PDB entry 1JB5 | X-ray diffraction, 2.30 A resolution | chains A and B

Chain A (and B):
Molecule: Nuclear transport factor 2
Source organism: Rattus norvegicus
Notes: chain B of this document is another copy of the same molecule, construct and numbering; everything in this record applies to it too
Reference sequence: P61972 (NTF2_RAT); residues 1-127 here = UniProt positions 1-127
Chain sequence (127 residues; numbered 1 to 127; the number before each row is that of its first residue):
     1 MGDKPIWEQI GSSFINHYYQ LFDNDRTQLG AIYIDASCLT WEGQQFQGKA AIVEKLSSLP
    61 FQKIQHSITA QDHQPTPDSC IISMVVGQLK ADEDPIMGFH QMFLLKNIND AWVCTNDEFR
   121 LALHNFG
Not modelled in the structure: 1-3, 127
Sequence notes: conflict Asn16 (Gln in P61972); engineered mutation Glu118 (Met in P61972)
UniProt features mapped onto this chain:
  - modified residue: Lys4 (N6-acetyllysine)
  - mutagenesis: Trp7 (W7A: No effect on interaction with GDP-bound RAN. Decreased interaction with nucleoporins. Decreased localization to the nuclear pore complex. Decreased GDP-bound RAN and other proteins nuclear import), Tyr19 (Y19A: Loss of interaction with GDP-bound RAN. Loss of GDP-bound RAN nuclear import), Asp23 (D23A/N: No effect on interaction with GDP-bound RAN. Increases GDP-bound RAN nuclear import. Increased interaction with nucleoporins and localization to the nuclear pore complex ...), Glu42 (E42D: Loss of interaction with GDP-bound RAN. Loss of GDP-bound RAN nuclear import; E42K: Loss of interaction with GDP-bound RAN. No effect on interaction with nucleoporins ...), Ile64 (I64A: No effect on homodimerization. Decreased interaction with GDP-bound RAN. Loss of interaction with nucleoporins and localization to the nuclear pore complex; I64Q: No effect on homodimerization ...), His66 (H66A: Loss of interaction with GDP-bound RAN. No effect on interaction with nucleoporins. Decreased proteins nuclear import), Met84 (M84E: Decreased homodimerization), Asp92 to Asp94 (Loss of interaction with GDP-bound RAN. No effect on interaction with nucleoporins. Loss of proteins nuclear import), Met102 (M102E: Decreased homodimerization), Asp117 (D117N: Decreased interaction with GDP-bound RAN. No effect on interaction with nucleoporins. No effect on proteins nuclear import), His124 (Loss of interaction with GDP-bound RAN. No effect on interaction with nucleoporins. Decreased proteins nuclear import), Phe126 (Decreased interaction with GDP-bound RAN. No effect on interaction with nucleoporins. No effect on proteins nuclear import)

Interface between chain A and chain B:
Residue-residue contacts (57; chain A residue first):
  Cys38(A) - Gln74(B)
  Leu39(A) - Gln74(B)
  Thr40(A) - Asp72(B)
  Thr40(A) - Gln74(B)  hydrogen bond
  Gln45(A) - Glu8(B)
  Gln47(A) - Trp7(B)
  Ala70(A) - Arg120(B)
  Asp72(A) - Thr40(B)
  Asp72(A) - Glu118(B)
  Asp72(A) - Arg120(B)  salt bridge
  His73(A) - Glu118(B)
  Gln74(A) - Cys38(B)
  Gln74(A) - Leu39(B)
  Gln74(A) - Thr40(B)  hydrogen bond
  Gln74(A) - Asn116(B)
  Gln74(A) - Asp117(B)  hydrogen bond (side chain-backbone)
  Gln74(A) - Glu118(B)
  Pro75(A) - Asn116(B)
  Thr76(A) - Leu104(B)
  Thr76(A) - Asn116(B)
  Pro77(A) - Thr115(B)
  Pro77(A) - Asn116(B)
  Asp78(A) - Asp78(B)
  Asp78(A) - Lys106(B)  salt bridge
  Ile82(A) - Ile82(B)  hydrophobic
  Ile82(A) - Met102(B)  hydrophobic
  Ile82(A) - Leu104(B)  hydrophobic
  Ile82(A) - Asn116(B)
  Ile82(A) - Glu118(B)
  Ser83(A) - Met102(B)
  Ser83(A) - Glu118(B)
  Met84(A) - His100(B)
  Met84(A) - Met102(B)  hydrophobic
  Met84(A) - Glu118(B)  hydrogen bond (backbone-side chain)
  His100(A) - Val86(B)
  His100(A) - His100(B)  hydrogen bond
  Met102(A) - Met84(B)  hydrophobic
  Met102(A) - Met102(B)  hydrophobic
  Leu104(A) - Thr76(B)
  Lys106(A) - Asp78(B)  salt bridge
  Thr115(A) - Pro77(B)
  Asn116(A) - Gln74(B)  hydrogen bond
  Asn116(A) - Pro75(B)  hydrogen bond (side chain-backbone)
  Asn116(A) - Thr76(B)
  Asn116(A) - Pro77(B)
  Asn116(A) - Ile82(B)
  Asp117(A) - Gln74(B)  hydrogen bond (backbone-side chain)
  Glu118(A) - Asp72(B)
  Glu118(A) - Met84(B)
  Arg120(A) - Ala70(B)
  Arg120(A) - Asp72(B)  salt bridge
  Ala122(A) - His100(B)
  His124(A) - His100(B)  hydrogen bond
  His124(A) - Ala122(B)
  Asn125(A) - Asn125(B)
  Phe126(A) - His100(B)
  Phe126(A) - Leu123(B)
Also at the interface, not in a pair above, chain A (32 interface residues in all): Ala36, Gly43, Cys80
Also at the interface, not in a pair above, chain B (35 interface residues in all): Gly43, Gln71, His73, Val85, Gly98, Phe119, Leu121, His124

Overview:
32 residues of chain A face 35 of chain B across their interface; the contacts include 9 hydrogen bonds and 4
salt bridges. Polar pairs include Asp72(A)-Arg120(B), Asp78(A)-Lys106(B) and Thr40(A)-Gln74(B). Curated
annotation (UniProt) lists 14 mutagenesis sites on chain A.
Chain A and chain B are both Nuclear transport factor 2 (Rattus norvegicus); the structure, Crystal structure
of NTF2 M118E mutant, was determined by X-ray diffraction together with 1JB2 and 1JB4 from the same study.
